PDB entry 5Z2T | X-ray diffraction, 2.62 A resolution | chains C and F of the 4 polymer chains in the assembly

== Chain C ==
Name: Double homeobox protein 4
Organism: Homo sapiens
Reference sequence: Q9UBX2 (DUX4_HUMAN); residues 5-64 here correspond to UniProt positions 94-153 (UniProt number = residue number + 89)
Amino-acid sequence (64 residues; row label = number of the first residue in the row):
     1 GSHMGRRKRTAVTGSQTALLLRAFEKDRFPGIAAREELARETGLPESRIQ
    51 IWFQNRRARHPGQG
Not modelled in the structure: 1-8, 62-64
Construct notes: expression tag (1-4)
Swiss-Prot annotation at these positions:
  - DNA-binding region: Gly5 to Gly64 (Homeobox 2)
Reported in the primary citation:
  - binding site for the 15-nt DNA strand: Arg48, Trp52, Gln54, Asn55, Arg59, His60
  - conformationally variable residues (side-chain flip): Arg48, Asn55, Arg59, His60
  - contacts within the chain: Arg56-His60 (pi stacking)
  - mutagenesis - Q54A: unchanged signaling in response to DUX4/IGH-driven transactivation
  - mutagenesis - R6A, R7A, K8A, R9A: abolished binding to the 15-nt DNA strand
  - mutagenesis - Q54E (4- to 9-fold), N55E (4- to 9-fold), R59E (4- to 9-fold): decreased binding to the 15-nt DNA strand

== Chain F ==
Molecule: 14-nt DNA strand
Sequence (14 nucleotides; each row starts with the number of its first residue):
    14 AAGATTAGATTAGT
Not modelled in the structure: 27

== Chain C / chain F interface ==
Pairs across the interface (5):
  Phe29(C) - DA14(F)  phosphate contact
  Phe29(C) - DA15(F)  phosphate contact
  Arg57(C) - DA14(F)  salt bridge to the phosphate
  Arg57(C) - DA15(F)  salt bridge to the phosphate
  Arg59(C) - DT18(F)  base contact
Also at the interface, not in a pair above, chain C (5 interface residues in all): Gln50, Gln54
Also at the interface, not in a pair above, chain F (4 interface residues in all): DG16

== Overview ==
5 residues of chain C face 4 of chain F across their interface; the contacts include 2 salt bridges. Polar
contacts include Arg57(C)-DA14(F) and Arg57(C)-DA15(F). From the paper: a binding site for the 15-nt DNA
strand at Arg48(C), Trp52(C) and Gln54(C) among others; R6A, R7A and K8A of chain C, among others, abolish
binding to the 15-nt DNA strand; 8 substitutions were tested in all.
Chain C is Double homeobox protein 4 (Homo sapiens) and chain F is a 14-nt DNA strand; the structure, Crystal
structure of DNA-bound DUX4-HD2, was determined by X-ray diffraction (same publication as 5Z2S).
